PDB entry 8GC5 | electron microscopy, 3.93 A resolution | chains B and C of the 4 polymer chains in the assembly

[Chain B (and C)]
Protein: Glutamate receptor ionotropic, kainate 2
Organism: Rattus norvegicus
Notes: chain C of this document is another copy of the same molecule, construct and numbering; everything in this record applies to it too
Reference sequence: P42260 (GRIK2_RAT); numbering as in UniProt (aligned over 34-908)
Chain sequence (875 residues; each row starts with the number of its first residue):
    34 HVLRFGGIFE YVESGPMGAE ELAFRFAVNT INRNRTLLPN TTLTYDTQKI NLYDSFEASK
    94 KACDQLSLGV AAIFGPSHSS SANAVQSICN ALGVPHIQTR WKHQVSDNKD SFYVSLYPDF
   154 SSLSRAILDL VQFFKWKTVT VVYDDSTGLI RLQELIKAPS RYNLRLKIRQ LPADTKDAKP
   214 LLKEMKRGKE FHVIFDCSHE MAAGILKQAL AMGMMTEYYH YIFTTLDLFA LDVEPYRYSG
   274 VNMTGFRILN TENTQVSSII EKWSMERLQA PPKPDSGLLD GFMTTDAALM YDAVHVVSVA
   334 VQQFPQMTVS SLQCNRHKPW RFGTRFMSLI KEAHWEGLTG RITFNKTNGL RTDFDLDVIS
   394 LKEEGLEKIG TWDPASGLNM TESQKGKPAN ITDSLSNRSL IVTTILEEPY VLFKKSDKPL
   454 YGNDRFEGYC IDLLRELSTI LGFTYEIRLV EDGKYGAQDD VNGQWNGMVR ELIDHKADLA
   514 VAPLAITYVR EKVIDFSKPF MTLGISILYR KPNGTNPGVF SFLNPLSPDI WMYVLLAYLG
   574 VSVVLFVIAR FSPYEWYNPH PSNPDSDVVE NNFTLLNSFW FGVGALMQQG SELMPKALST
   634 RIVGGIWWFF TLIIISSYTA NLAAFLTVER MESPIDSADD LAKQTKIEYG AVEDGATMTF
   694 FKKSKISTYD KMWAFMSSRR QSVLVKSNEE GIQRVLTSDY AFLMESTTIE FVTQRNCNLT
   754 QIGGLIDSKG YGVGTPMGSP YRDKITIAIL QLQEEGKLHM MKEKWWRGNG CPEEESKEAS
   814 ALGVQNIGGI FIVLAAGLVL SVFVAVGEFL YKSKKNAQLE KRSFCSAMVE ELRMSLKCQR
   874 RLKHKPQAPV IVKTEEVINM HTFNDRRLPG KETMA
Not modelled in the structure: 582-630, 802-816, 840-908
Construct notes: conflict V567 (Ile in P42260), V576 (Cys in P42260), S595 (Cys in P42260)
Cystine bridges: C96-C347
Glycans and other covalent adducts: N-acetylglucosamine (NAG) linked to N275, N412; glycan linked to N378
Small-molecule neighbours: domoic acid (DOQ; (2S,3S,4S)-2-carboxy-4-[(1Z,3E,5R)-5-carboxy-1-methyl-1,3-hexadienyl]-3-pyrrolidineacetic acid): E440, G486, K487, Y488, G489, L517, A518, V685, E686, D687, A689, T690, K719, S720, N721, E738, Y764
Swiss-Prot annotation at these positions:
  - binding site (L-glutamate): P516, A518, R523, A689, T690, E738
  - modified residue (Phosphoserine): S846, S868
  - glycosylation (N-linked (GlcNAc...) asparagine): N67, N73, N275, N378, N412, N423, N430, N546, N751
  - cross-link: K886 (Glycyl lysine isopeptide (Lys-Gly) (interchain with G-Cter in SUMO1))
  - natural variant: Y571 (Y571C: In RNA edited version), Q621 (Q621R: In RNA edited version)
  - mutagenesis: N751 (N751Q: Loss of glycosylation), V883 (V883A: Abolishes interaction with KLHL17. Abolishes actinfilin-mediated degradation), I884 (I884A: Abolishes interaction with KLHL17. Abolishes actinfilin-mediated degradation), K886 (K886R: Abolishes sumoylation. Loss of kainate-mediated endocytosis)

[How chain B and chain C interact]
Contacting residue pairs (41; chain B residue first):
  I563(B) with V817(C), hydrophobic
  Y566(B) with G821(C); F824(C)
  L569(B) with F824(C), hydrophobic
  A570(B) with F824(C), hydrophobic
  S632(B) with S834(C); A838(C)
  V636(B) with L831(C), hydrophobic; S834(C)
  I639(B) with L831(C), hydrophobic
  W640(B) with L831(C)
  W641(B) with T644(C)
  F643(B) with F824(C), hydrophobic; L827(C), hydrophobic
  L645(B) with I648(C), hydrophobic
  S649(B) with I648(C); T652(C)
  S650(B) with L655(C)
  A653(B) with L655(C), hydrophobic; A656(C); L659(C), hydrophobic
  N654(B) with L659(C)
  A657(B) with L659(C); T660(C); R663(C)
  T660(B) with T660(C)
  V661(B) with R663(C)
  A675(B) with S700(C), hydrogen bond (backbone-side chain)
  K676(B) with D672(C); T701(C)
  Q677(B) with D672(C)
  T678(B) with D672(C), hydrogen bond (backbone-side chain); T701(C)
  K679(B) with S670(C); D672(C); D673(C), salt bridge
  K704(B) with S700(C)
  A707(B) with K698(C)
  F708(B) with I699(C), hydrophobic
  S711(B) with I699(C)
  R712(B) with Y702(C), hydrogen bond
Also at the interface, not in a pair above, chain B (32 interface residues in all): S560, V577, T652, F658
Also at the interface, not in a pair above, chain C (30 interface residues in all): W640, M664, I668, K676, I759, Q818, V835

[Overview]
32 residues of chain B face 30 of chain C across their interface, with 3 hydrogen bonds and 1 salt bridge.
Polar contacts include K679(B)-D673(C), A675(B)-S700(C) and T678(B)-D672(C). Ligands of chain B: domoic acid.
N-acetylglucosamine is covalently linked to N275(B), N378(B) and N412(B).
Chain B and chain C are both Glutamate receptor ionotropic, kainate 2 (Rattus norvegicus); the structure,
Domoate-bound GluK2 kainate receptors in non-active conformation, was determined by electron microscopy,
deposited together with 9C5Y, 9C5Z, 9C60 and 9CAZ.
